Entry 5NXQ (X-ray diffraction, 2.41 A resolution); this record covers chains A and C of the 5 polymer chains in the assembly.

== Chain A (and C) ==
Name: DNA polymerase alpha-binding protein
From: Saccharomyces cerevisiae
Notes: chain C of this document is another copy of the same molecule, construct and numbering; everything in this record applies to it too
UniProt: Q01454 (CTF4_YEAST); residues 471-927 here = UniProt positions 471-927
Sequence (479 residues; row label = number of the first residue in the row):
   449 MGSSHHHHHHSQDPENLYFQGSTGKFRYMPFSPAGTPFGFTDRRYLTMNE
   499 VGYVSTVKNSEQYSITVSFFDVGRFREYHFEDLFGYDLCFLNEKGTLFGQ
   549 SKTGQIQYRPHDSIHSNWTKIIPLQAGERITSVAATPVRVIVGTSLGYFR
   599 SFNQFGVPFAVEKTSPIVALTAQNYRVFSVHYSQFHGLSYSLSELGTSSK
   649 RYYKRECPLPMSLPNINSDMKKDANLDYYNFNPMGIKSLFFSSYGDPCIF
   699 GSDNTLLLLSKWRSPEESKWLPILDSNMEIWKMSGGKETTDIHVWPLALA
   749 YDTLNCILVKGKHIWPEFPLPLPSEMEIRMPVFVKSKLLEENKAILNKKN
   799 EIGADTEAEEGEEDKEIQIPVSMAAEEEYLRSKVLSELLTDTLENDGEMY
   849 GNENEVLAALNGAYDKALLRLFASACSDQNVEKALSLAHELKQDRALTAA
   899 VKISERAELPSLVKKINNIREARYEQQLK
Disordered / not traced: 449-473, 664-670, 791-813 (chain C: 449-473, 664-670, 777-927)
Sequence notes: initiating methionine (449); expression tag (450-470)

== Chain A / chain C interface ==
Residue-residue contacts - 53 pairs, chain A then chain C:
  Tyr-630(A) with Phe-633(C)
  Gln-632(A) with Phe-633(C)
  Phe-633(A) with Phe-633(C); His-634(C)
  His-634(A) with His-634(C)
  Gly-635(A) with Phe-633(C)
  Pro-656(A) with Glu-654(C)
  Pro-658(A) with Lys-611(C), hydrogen bond (backbone-side chain); Thr-612(C)
  Ser-660(A) with Lys-611(C), hydrogen bond
  Leu-661(A) with Gln-632(C)
  Asp-701(A) with Lys-611(C), salt bridge
  Thr-703(A) with Tyr-596(C)
  Leu-705(A) with Lys-611(C)
  Lys-709(A) with Ser-647(C)
  Pro-713(A) with Arg-653(C), hydrogen bond (backbone-side chain)
  Glu-714(A) with Arg-649(C), salt bridge; Tyr-650(C), hydrogen bond (backbone-backbone); Arg-653(C)
  Glu-715(A) with Ser-647(C); Lys-648(C)
  Ser-716(A) with Arg-653(C), hydrogen bond (backbone-side chain)
  Lys-717(A) with Glu-610(C); Lys-648(C)
  Trp-718(A) with Glu-610(C); Lys-611(C), hydrogen bond (backbone-backbone)
  Leu-719(A) with Val-609(C)
  Pro-720(A) with Tyr-596(C), hydrophobic; Val-609(C); Glu-610(C); Lys-611(C)
  Pro-779(A) with Pro-571(C); Arg-598(C), hydrogen bond (backbone-side chain)
  Val-780(A) with Pro-571(C)
  Phe-781(A) with Pro-571(C)
  Val-782(A) with Ile-569(C); Pro-571(C), hydrophobic
  Lys-785(A) with Ile-569(C)
  Glu-824(A) with Lys-568(C), salt bridge; Pro-606(C)
  Tyr-827(A) with Pro-606(C), hydrogen bond (side chain-backbone)
  Leu-828(A) with Pro-606(C); Phe-607(C)
  Lys-831(A) with Phe-607(C), hydrogen bond (side chain-backbone)
  Glu-835(A) with Ser-647(C)
  Asn-878(A) with Ser-564(C)
  Glu-880(A) with His-563(C), salt bridge; Phe-603(C)
  Lys-881(A) with Phe-603(C)
  Ser-884(A) with Asn-601(C); Phe-603(C)
  Leu-885(A) with Val-605(C), hydrophobic
  Glu-888(A) with Phe-607(C)
Other interface residues (no listed pair), chain A (41 interface residues in all): Ser-631, Lys-652, Met-659, Asp-723
Other interface residues (no listed pair), chain C (29 interface residues in all): Ile-570, Gln-573, Ala-608, Ser-613

== Overview ==
41 residues of chain A face 29 of chain C across their interface; the contacts include 9 hydrogen bonds and 4
salt bridges. Polar pairs include Asp-701(A)/Lys-611(C), Glu-714(A)/Arg-649(C) and Glu-824(A)/Lys-568(C).
Both chains are DNA polymerase alpha-binding protein (Saccharomyces cerevisiae). Entry 5NXQ (Crystal structure
of the carboxy-terminal domain of yeast Ctf4 bound to a stapled Sld5 CIP) was determined by X-ray diffraction.
